5W7C - chains A and C; structure by X-ray diffraction, 2.23 A resolution.

[Chain A]
Name: Acyloxyacyl hydrolase
Organism: Homo sapiens
Notes: EC 3.1.1.77; fragment: N-terminal residues 24-152
UniProtKB: P28039 (AOAH_HUMAN); numbering as in UniProt (aligned over 24-152)
Amino-acid sequence (139 residues; each row starts with the number of its first residue):
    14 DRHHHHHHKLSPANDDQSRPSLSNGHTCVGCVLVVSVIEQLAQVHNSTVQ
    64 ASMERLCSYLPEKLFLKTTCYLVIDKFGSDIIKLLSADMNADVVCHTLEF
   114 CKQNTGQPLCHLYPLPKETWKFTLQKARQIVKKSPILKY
Disordered / not traced: 14-34, 146-152
Sequence notes: expression tag (14-23)
Disulfides: Cys-41/Cys-114, Cys-44/Cys-108, Cys-70/Cys-83
Covalent attachments: N-acetylglucosamine (NAG) linked to Asn-59
Small-molecule neighbours: 3-hydroxy-tetradecanoic acid (FTT): His-39, Thr-40, Gly-43, Cys-44, Val-47, Val-86, Ile-94, Phe-113
UniProt features mapped onto this chain:
  - region: Gly-38 to Cys-70 (Important for enzyme activity, localization to cytoplasmic vesicles, and protein stability)
  - glycosylation: Asn-59 (N-linked (GlcNAc...) asparagine)
  - mutagenesis: Thr-61 (T61A: Loss of glycosylation. No effect on enzyme activity or localization to cytoplasmic vesicles)
Reported in the primary citation:
  - mutagenesis - C123A: unchanged binding to Acyloxyacyl hydrolase (chain A)

[Chain C]
Name: Acyloxyacyl hydrolase
Organism: Homo sapiens
Notes: EC 3.1.1.77; fragment: C-terminal residues 153-575
UniProtKB: P28039 (AOAH_HUMAN); residue numbers follow UniProt; this construct covers 153-575
Amino-acid sequence (423 residues; each row starts with the number of its first residue):
   153 SRSGSDICSLPVLAKICQKIKLAMEQSVPFKDVDSDKYSVFPTLRGYHWR
   203 GRDCNDSDESVYPGRRPNNWDVHQDSNCNGIWGVDPKDGVPYEKKFCEGS
   253 QPRGIILLGDAAGAHFHISPEWITASQMSLNSFINLPTALTNELDWPQLS
   303 GATGFLDSTVGIKEKSIYLRLWKRNHCNHRDYQNISRNGASSRNLKKFIE
   353 SLSRNKVLDYPAIVIYAMIGNDVCSGKSDPVPAMTTPEKLYSNVMQTLKH
   403 LNSHLPNGSHVILYGLPDGTFLWDNLHNRYHPLGQLNKDMTYAQLYSFLN
   453 CLQVSPCHGWMSSNKTLRTLTSERAEQLSNTLKKIAASEKFTNFNLFYMD
   503 FAFHEIIQEWQKRGGQPWQLIEPVDGFHPNEVALLLLADHFWKKVQLQWP
   553 QILGKENPFNPQIKQVFGDQGGH
Disordered / not traced: 153-155
Sequence notes: engineered mutation Ala-263 (Ser in P28039)
Disulfides: Cys-160/Cys-169, Cys-206/Cys-230, Cys-249/Cys-329, Cys-376/Cys-459
Covalent attachments: N-acetylglucosamine (NAG) linked to Asn-207, Asn-409, Asn-466
Bound ions: Ca2+ site 1: Asp-184, Asp-186, Asp-188, Tyr-190, Asp-205, Asp-208; Ca2+ site 2: Asp-186, Asp-188, Asp-205, Asn-207, Asp-210, Val-213; Ca2+ site 3: Asp-223, Asp-227, Asn-229, Asn-231, Ile-233, Glu-245
Small-molecule neighbours:
  - 3-hydroxy-tetradecanoic acid (FTT), molecule 1: Phe-268, Ile-270, Asn-340, Gly-341, Leu-447, Leu-451, Pro-458, Val-526, Asp-527, His-530
  - 3-hydroxy-tetradecanoic acid (FTT), molecule 2: Phe-268, Ile-270, Trp-274, Ile-275, Phe-285, Leu-296
UniProt features mapped onto this chain:
  - region: Lys-173 to Glu-177 (Lipopolysaccharide binding)
  - binding site (Ca(2+)): Asp-184, Asp-186, Asp-188, Tyr-190, Asp-205, Asn-207, Asp-208, Asp-210, Val-213, Asp-223, Asp-227, Asn-229, Asn-231, Ile-233, Glu-245
  - site: Arg-345 (Interacts with lipopolysaccharide)
  - glycosylation (N-linked (GlcNAc...) asparagine): Asn-207, Asn-409, Asn-466
  - mutagenesis: Lys-173 (K173E: No effect on enzyme activity), Arg-345 (R345E: No effect on enzyme activity; when associated with E-379), Gly-372 (G372M: Loss of enzyme activity with lipopolysaccharide, due to steric hindrance. No effect on activity with small, synthetic substrate), Lys-379 (K379E: No effect on enzyme activity; when associated with E-345), Pro-419 (P419M: Loss of enzyme activity with lipopolysaccharide, due to steric hindrance. No effect on activity with small, synthetic substrate)
Reported in the primary citation:
  - binding site for lauric acid: Gly-372, Pro-419
  - mutagenesis - G372M: abolished catalytic activity on LPS

[Chain A / chain C interface]
Contacting residue pairs - 49 pairs, chain A then chain C:
  Gly-38(A) with Leu-454(C); Val-456(C)
  Cys-41(A) with Phe-450(C), hydrophobic; Leu-454(C), hydrophobic
  Val-42(A) with Phe-450(C), hydrophobic; Leu-451(C), hydrophobic; Leu-454(C), hydrophobic; Val-456(C), hydrophobic
  Val-45(A) with Phe-450(C), hydrophobic
  Leu-46(A) with Ile-275(C), hydrophobic; Leu-435(C), hydrophobic
  Val-50(A) with Ile-275(C); Met-280(C), hydrophobic
  Gln-53(A) with Ala-277(C); Leu-435(C), hydrogen bond (side chain-backbone); Leu-438(C)
  Leu-54(A) with Ala-277(C); Met-280(C), hydrophobic
  Gln-56(A) with Leu-438(C); Asn-439(C), hydrogen bond
  Val-57(A) with Ser-278(C); Leu-438(C), hydrophobic
  Leu-69(A) with Met-280(C), hydrophobic
  Ser-71(A) with Leu-282(C)
  Tyr-72(A) with Met-280(C), hydrophobic; Ser-281(C); Leu-282(C); Phe-285(C)
  Leu-73(A) with Phe-285(C), hydrophobic
  Pro-74(A) with Phe-285(C); Pro-289(C), hydrophobic
  Lys-76(A) with Ile-286(C); Pro-289(C)
  Leu-77(A) with Pro-289(C), hydrophobic; Thr-293(C)
  Leu-79(A) with Leu-288(C), hydrophobic; Leu-292(C), hydrophobic
  Leu-122(A) with Cys-453(C)
  Cys-123(A) with Cys-453(C), disulfide; Leu-454(C), hydrophobic
  His-124(A) with Phe-450(C)
  Leu-125(A) with Met-442(C), hydrophobic; Gln-446(C), hydrogen bond (backbone-side chain); Leu-447(C), hydrophobic; Phe-450(C)
  Tyr-126(A) with Asp-441(C); Met-442(C)
  Pro-127(A) with Asp-441(C); Gln-446(C)
Also at the interface, not in a pair above, chain A (27 interface residues in all): His-39, Ser-49, Pro-121
Inter-chain disulfides: Cys-123(A)/Cys-453(C)
From the paper, about this interface:
  - pairs named by the authors: Cys-123(A)/Cys-453(C) (covalent link)

[Summary]
The interface between chain A and chain C involves 27 residues on one side and 24 on the other, with 1
disulfide bond and 3 hydrogen bonds. Polar contacts include Gln-53(A)/Leu-435(C), Gln-56(A)/Asn-439(C) and
Leu-125(A)/Gln-446(C). The authors report a contact between Cys-123(A) and Cys-453(C). The paper reports a
binding site for lauric acid at Gly-372(C) and Pro-419(C); G372M of chain C abolishes catalytic activity on
LPS.
Chain A is Acyloxyacyl hydrolase and chain C is Acyloxyacyl hydrolase, both from Homo sapiens; the structure,
Human acyloxyacyl hydrolase (AOAH), proteolytically processed, S263A mutant, with LPS, was determined by X-ray
diffraction together with 5W78 and 5W7A from the same study.
